Entry 5DA5 (X-ray diffraction, 2.06 A resolution); this record covers chains A and B of the 10 polymer chains in the assembly.

Chain A (and B):
Name: Rru_A0973
Source organism: Rhodospirillum rubrum
Notes: chain B of this document is another copy of the same molecule, construct and numbering; everything in this record applies to it too
Reference sequence: Q2RVS1 (Q2RVS1_RHORT); residue numbers follow UniProt; this construct covers 1-96
Chain sequence (116 residues; numbered 1 to 116; the number before each row is that of its first residue):
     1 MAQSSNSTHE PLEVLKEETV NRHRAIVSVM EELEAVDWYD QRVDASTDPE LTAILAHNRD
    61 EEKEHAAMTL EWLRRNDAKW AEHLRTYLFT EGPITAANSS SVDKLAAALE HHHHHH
Not modelled in the structure: 1-6, 98-116
Construct notes: expression tag (97-116)
Bound ions: Ca2+: Glu31, Glu34 (shared with 2 residues of chain J); Fe ion site 1: Glu32, Glu62, His65 (together with glycolic acid) (shared with 1 residue of chain J); Fe ion site 2: Glu62 (together with glycolic acid) (shared with 3 residues of chain J)
Ligand contacts: glycolic acid (GOA): Glu31, Glu32, Ala35, Tyr39, Glu62
Curated features (UniProtKB/Swiss-Prot):
  - binding site (Ca(2+)): Glu31, Glu34
  - binding site (Fe cation): Glu32, Glu62, His65
  - mutagenesis: Glu31 to Glu34 (Wild-type oligomerization. Increased ferroxidase activity), Glu31 (E31A: Altered oligomeric state in solution (decamers, tetramers and dimers), partial liganding of metal at this site. Increased ferroxidase activity, alone and encapsulated), Glu32 (E32A: Forms decamers in the absence of Fe(2+), no bound metal ions, 40% ferroxidase activity), Glu34 (E34A: Altered oligomeric state in solution (decamers and dimers), no metal ligand at this site. Increased ferroxidase activity, alone and encapsulated), Trp38 (W38A/G: Less stable oligomerization, cannot obtain crystals. Increased ferroxidase activity, alone and encapsulated), Glu62 (E62A: Forms decamers in the absence of Fe(2+), binds 1 Ca(2+) via E-34, loss of ferroxidase activity), His65 (H65A: No longer forms decamers in solution, a minor dimeric form is observed, binds 3 Ca(2+), 55% ferroxidase activity)
Reported in the primary citation:
  - Fe ion coordination: Glu32, Glu62, His65
  - Ca2+ coordination: Glu31, Glu34
  - mutagenesis - E32A (40%-55%), H65A (40%-55%): decreased catalytic activity
  - mutagenesis - E62A: abolished catalytic activity

Chain A / chain B interface:
Residue-residue contacts - 111 pairs, chain A then chain B:
  Thr8(A) - Gln41(B)
  His9(A) - Trp38(B)  hydrogen bond
  His9(A) - Gln41(B)  hydrogen bond (backbone-side chain)
  Glu10(A) - Gln41(B)  hydrogen bond (backbone-side chain)
  Glu10(A) - Ala45(B)
  Val14(A) - Asp44(B)
  Val14(A) - Ala45(B)  hydrophobic
  Leu15(A) - Gln41(B)
  Leu15(A) - Asp44(B)
  Lys16(A) - Asp44(B)  hydrogen bond (backbone-side chain)
  Thr19(A) - Asp44(B)  hydrogen bond
  Arg22(A) - Asp40(B)  salt bridge
  His23(A) - Asp37(B)  salt bridge
  His23(A) - Gln41(B)  hydrogen bond
  Ile26(A) - Leu33(B)
  Ile26(A) - Val36(B)  hydrophobic
  Ile26(A) - Asp37(B)
  Val27(A) - Asp37(B)
  Val29(A) - Leu33(B)  hydrophobic
  Met30(A) - Met30(B)
  Met30(A) - Leu33(B)  hydrophobic
  Met30(A) - Glu34(B)
  Leu33(A) - Ile26(B)
  Leu33(A) - Val29(B)  hydrophobic
  Leu33(A) - Met30(B)  hydrophobic
  Leu33(A) - Leu33(B)  hydrophobic
  Leu33(A) - Trp80(B)  hydrophobic
  Glu34(A) - Met30(B)
  Val36(A) - Ile26(B)  hydrophobic
  Val36(A) - Trp80(B)  hydrophobic
  Asp37(A) - His23(B)  salt bridge
  Trp38(A) - His9(B)
  Asp40(A) - Arg22(B)  salt bridge
  Gln41(A) - Thr8(B)
  Gln41(A) - His9(B)  hydrogen bond (side chain-backbone)
  Gln41(A) - Glu10(B)  hydrogen bond (side chain-backbone)
  Gln41(A) - Leu15(B)
  Gln41(A) - His23(B)
  Arg42(A) - Glu10(B)
  Asp44(A) - Val14(B)
  Asp44(A) - Leu15(B)
  Asp44(A) - Lys16(B)  salt bridge
  Asp44(A) - Thr19(B)  hydrogen bond
  Ala45(A) - Glu10(B)
  Ala45(A) - Val14(B)  hydrophobic
  Asp60(A) - Lys79(B)
  Asp60(A) - His83(B)  hydrogen bond (backbone-side chain)
  Lys63(A) - Asp77(B)  salt bridge
  Lys63(A) - Lys79(B)
  Lys63(A) - Trp80(B)
  Lys63(A) - His83(B)
  Glu64(A) - His83(B)
  Glu64(A) - Tyr87(B)  hydrogen bond
  Ala66(A) - Trp80(B)  hydrophobic
  Ala67(A) - His83(B)
  Ala67(A) - Leu84(B)  hydrophobic
  Ala67(A) - Tyr87(B)
  Ala67(A) - Leu88(B)
  Met68(A) - Tyr87(B)  hydrophobic
  Met68(A) - Ile94(B)
  Met68(A) - Thr95(B)
  Leu70(A) - Leu70(B)  hydrophobic
  Glu71(A) - Tyr87(B)
  Glu71(A) - Leu88(B)
  Glu71(A) - Phe89(B)  hydrogen bond (side chain-backbone)
  Glu71(A) - Thr90(B)  hydrogen bond (side chain-backbone)
  Glu71(A) - Ile94(B)
  Trp72(A) - Ile94(B)
  Arg74(A) - Phe89(B)
  Arg74(A) - Thr90(B)
  Arg75(A) - Thr90(B)  hydrogen bond
  Arg75(A) - Glu91(B)
  Arg75(A) - Gly92(B)  hydrogen bond (side chain-backbone)
  Arg75(A) - Ile94(B)
  Asp77(A) - Lys63(B)  salt bridge
  Lys79(A) - Asp60(B)
  Lys79(A) - Lys63(B)
  Trp80(A) - Leu33(B)  hydrophobic
  Trp80(A) - Lys63(B)
  Trp80(A) - Ala66(B)  hydrophobic
  His83(A) - Asp60(B)  hydrogen bond (side chain-backbone)
  His83(A) - Lys63(B)
  His83(A) - Glu64(B)
  His83(A) - Ala67(B)
  Leu84(A) - Ala67(B)  hydrophobic
  Leu84(A) - Phe89(B)
  Arg85(A) - Phe89(B)
  Tyr87(A) - Glu64(B)  hydrogen bond
  Tyr87(A) - Ala67(B)
  Tyr87(A) - Met68(B)  hydrophobic
  Tyr87(A) - Glu71(B)
  Leu88(A) - Ala67(B)
  Leu88(A) - Glu71(B)
  Leu88(A) - Arg74(B)
  Leu88(A) - Leu88(B)  hydrophobic
  Leu88(A) - Phe89(B)  hydrophobic
  Phe89(A) - Glu71(B)  hydrogen bond (backbone-side chain)
  Phe89(A) - Arg74(B)
  Phe89(A) - Leu84(B)
  Phe89(A) - Arg85(B)
  Phe89(A) - Phe89(B)  hydrophobic
  Thr90(A) - Glu71(B)  hydrogen bond (backbone-side chain)
  Thr90(A) - Arg74(B)
  Thr90(A) - Arg75(B)  hydrogen bond
  Glu91(A) - Arg75(B)
  Gly92(A) - Arg75(B)  hydrogen bond (backbone-side chain)
  Ile94(A) - Met68(B)
  Ile94(A) - Glu71(B)
  Ile94(A) - Trp72(B)
  Ile94(A) - Arg75(B)
  Thr95(A) - Met68(B)
Other interface residues (no listed pair), chain B (48 interface residues in all): Val27, Arg42

Overview:
Chain A and chain B each contribute 48 residues to their interface; the contacts include 21 hydrogen bonds and
7 salt bridges. Polar pairs include Arg22(A)-Asp40(B), His23(A)-Asp37(B) and Asp44(A)-Lys16(B). Bound to chain
A: glycolic acid. From the paper: E32A and H65A of chain A reduce catalytic activity; Fe ion coordination by
Glu32(A), Glu62(A) and His65(A).
Chain A and chain B are both Rru_A0973 (Rhodospirillum rubrum); the structure, Crystal structure of
Rhodospirillum rubrum Rru_A0973, was determined by X-ray diffraction together with 5L89, 5L8B and 5L8G from
the same study.
